4PJF - chains A and G of the 4 polymer chains in the assembly; structure by X-ray diffraction, 2.45 A resolution.

Chain A:
Protein: Major histocompatibility complex class I-related gene protein
Organism: Homo sapiens
Reference sequence: Q95460 (HMR1_HUMAN); residues 1-270 here correspond to UniProt positions 23-292 (UniProt number = residue number + 22)
Chain sequence (271 residues; row label = number of the first residue in the row; numbering starts at 0):
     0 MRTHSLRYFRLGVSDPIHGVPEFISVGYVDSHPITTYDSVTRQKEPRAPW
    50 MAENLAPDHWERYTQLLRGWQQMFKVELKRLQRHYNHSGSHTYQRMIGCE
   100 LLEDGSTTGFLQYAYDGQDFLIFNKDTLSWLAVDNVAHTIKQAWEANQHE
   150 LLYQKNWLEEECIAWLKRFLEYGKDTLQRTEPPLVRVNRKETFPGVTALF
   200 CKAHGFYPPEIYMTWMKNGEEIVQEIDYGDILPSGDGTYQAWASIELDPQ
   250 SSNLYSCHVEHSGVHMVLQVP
Disordered / not traced: 0, 247-252, 270
Sequence notes: initiating methionine (0); engineered mutation Ser261 (Cys283 in Q95460)
UniProt features mapped onto this chain:
  - binding site (5-(2-oxoethylideneamino)-6-(D-ribitylamino)uracil): Arg9, Ser24, Lys43, Arg94, Tyr152, Gln153
  - binding site (5-(2-oxopropylideneamino)-6-(D-ribitylamino)uracil): Arg9, Ser24, Lys43, Arg94, Tyr152, Gln153
  - binding site (7-hydroxy-6-methyl-8-(1-D-ribityl)lumazine): Arg9, Ser24, Lys43, Arg94, Tyr152, Gln153
  - binding site (8-(9H-purin-6-yl)-2-oxa-8-azabicyclo[3.3.1]nona-3,6-diene-4,6-dicarbaldehyde): Arg9, Lys43, His58, Arg94
  - binding site (2-amino-4-oxopteridine-6-carbaldehyde): Lys43
  - binding site (pyridoxal): Lys43
  - glycosylation: Asn85 (N-linked (GlcNAc...) asparagine)
Disulfide bonds: Cys98-Cys161, Cys200-Cys256
Covalent attachments: Acetyl 6-formylpterin (30W) linked to Lys43
Residues lining bound ligands: Acetyl 6-formylpterin (30W; N-(6-formyl-4-oxo-3,4-dihydropteridin-2-yl)acetamide): Tyr7, Arg9, Thr34, Tyr62, Leu66, Trp69, Arg94, Ile96, Tyr152, Trp156

Chain G:
Protein: TCR-alpha
Organism: Homo sapiens
Chain sequence (205 residues; numbered -1 to 203; the number before each row is that of its first residue; numbers below 1 keep their minus sign (His-1 is residue -1)):
    -1 HMGQNIDQPTEMTATEGAIVQINCTYQTSGFNGLFWYQQHAGEAPTFLSY
    49 NVLDGLEEKGRFSSFLSRSKGYSYLLLKELQMKDSASYLCAAEDSNYQLI
    99 WGAGTKLIIKPDIQNPDPAVYQLRDSKSSDKSVCLFTDFDSQTNVSQSKD
   149 SDVYITDKCVLDMRSMDFKSNSAVAWSNKSDFACANAFNNSIIPEDTFFP
   199 SPESS
Disordered / not traced: -1 to 0, 124-128, 176-178, 199-203
Disulfide bonds: Cys22-Cys88, Cys132-Cys182
From the paper describing this entry:
  - binding site for Acetyl 6-formylpterin: Tyr95

Interface between chain A and chain G:
Pairs across the interface (30; chain A residue first):
  Arg61(A) with Asn94(G), hydrogen bond (side chain-backbone); Tyr95(G), hydrogen bond (side chain-backbone); Gln96(G)
  Tyr62(A) with Ser93(G), hydrogen bond (side chain-backbone); Asn94(G), hydrogen bond; Tyr95(G)
  Leu65(A) with Tyr95(G), hydrophobic
  His148(A) with Tyr48(G); Glu55(G), salt bridge
  Leu151(A) with Val50(G); Leu51(G), hydrophobic
  Tyr152(A) with Asn30(G); Tyr48(G); Val50(G); Tyr95(G)
  Lys154(A) with Leu51(G)
  Asn155(A) with Phe29(G), hydrogen bond (side chain-backbone); Val50(G); Leu51(G); Arg66(G), hydrogen bond
  Trp156(A) with Asn30(G); Tyr95(G), hydrogen bond
  Glu159(A) with Phe29(G); Arg66(G), salt bridge
  Glu160(A) with Gly28(G); Phe29(G), hydrogen bond (side chain-backbone); Asn30(G); Ser93(G)
  Trp164(A) with Ser93(G); Asn94(G)
Other interface residues (no listed pair), chain A (14 interface residues in all): His58, Trp69
Other interface residues (no listed pair), chain G (13 interface residues in all): Glu91

Summary:
14 residues of chain A and 13 residues of chain G are in contact, with 8 hydrogen bonds and 2 salt bridges.
Polar contacts include His148(A)-Glu55(G), Glu159(A)-Arg66(G) and Arg61(A)-Asn94(G). Covalently linked Acetyl
6-formylpterin: at Lys43(A). From the paper: a binding site for Acetyl 6-formylpterin at Tyr95(G).
Here chain A is Major histocompatibility complex class I-related gene protein and chain G is TCR-alpha, both
from Homo sapiens. Entry 4PJF (Structure of human MR1-Ac-6-FP in complex with human MAIT B-C10 TCR) was
determined by X-ray diffraction (same publication as 4PJ5, 4PJ7, 4PJ8, 4PJ9, 4PJA, 4PJB and 7 further
entries).
